1J41 - chains C and D of the 4 polymer chains in the assembly; structure by X-ray diffraction, 1.45 A resolution.

[Chain C]
Protein: Hemoglobin alpha Chain
Source organism: Homo sapiens
UniProt: P69905 (HBA_HUMAN); residue numbers follow UniProt; this construct covers 1-141
Amino-acid sequence (141 residues; row label = number of the first residue in the row):
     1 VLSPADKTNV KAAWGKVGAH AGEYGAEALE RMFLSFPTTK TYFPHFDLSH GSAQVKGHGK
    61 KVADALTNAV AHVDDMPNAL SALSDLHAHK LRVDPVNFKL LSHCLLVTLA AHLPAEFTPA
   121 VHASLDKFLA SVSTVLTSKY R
Ligand contacts: protoporphyrin IX containing ni(II) (HNI): M32, T39, Y42, F43, H45, F46, H58, K61, V62, A65, L66, L83, L86, H87, L91, V93, N97, F98, L101, L105, V132, L136

[Chain D]
Protein: Hemoglobin beta Chain
Source organism: Homo sapiens
UniProt: P68871 (HBB_HUMAN); residue numbers follow UniProt; this construct covers 1-146
Amino-acid sequence (146 residues; each row starts with the number of its first residue):
     1 VHLTPEEKSA VTALWGKVNV DEVGGEALGR LLVVYPWTQR FFESFGDLST PDAVMGNPKV
    61 KAHGKKVLGA FSDGLAHLDN LKGTFATLSE LHCDKLHVDP ENFRLLGNVL VCVLAHHFGK
   121 EFTPPVQAAY QKVVAGVANA LAHKYH
Metal / ion sites: heme Fe near H92 (its only coordinating residue here)
Ligand contacts:
  - carbon monoxide (CMO): L28, L31, F42, H63, V67, L106
  - heme (HEM): L31, T38, F41, F42, S44, F45, H63, K66, V67, A70, F71, F85, L88, L91, H92, L96, V98, N102, F103, L106, V137, L141

[Interface between chain C and chain D]
Pairs across the interface (40; chain C residue first):
  E30(C) - P124(D)
  R31(C) - F122(D)  hydrogen bond (side chain-backbone)
  R31(C) - T123(D)
  R31(C) - P124(D)
  R31(C) - Q127(D)  hydrogen bond
  L34(C) - P124(D)  hydrophobic
  L34(C) - P125(D)
  L34(C) - A128(D)
  S35(C) - Q127(D)
  S35(C) - A128(D)  hydrogen bond (side chain-backbone)
  S35(C) - Q131(D)
  F36(C) - Q131(D)
  H103(C) - N108(D)
  H103(C) - V111(D)
  H103(C) - Q127(D)
  H103(C) - Q131(D)  hydrogen bond
  C104(C) - Q127(D)
  V107(C) - V111(D)  hydrophobic
  V107(C) - A115(D)
  V107(C) - Q127(D)
  A110(C) - C112(D)
  A110(C) - A115(D)
  A110(C) - H116(D)
  A111(C) - A115(D)
  A111(C) - G119(D)
  A111(C) - K120(D)
  L113(C) - H116(D)
  P114(C) - H116(D)  hydrogen bond (backbone-side chain)
  F117(C) - R30(D)  hydrogen bond (backbone-side chain)
  F117(C) - H116(D)  hydrogen bond (backbone-side chain)
  T118(C) - R30(D)  hydrogen bond (backbone-side chain)
  P119(C) - R30(D)
  P119(C) - V33(D)
  P119(C) - M55(D)  hydrophobic
  H122(C) - R30(D)  hydrogen bond
  H122(C) - V34(D)
  H122(C) - C112(D)
  A123(C) - V34(D)
  D126(C) - V34(D)
  D126(C) - Y35(D)
Interface residues without a listed pair, chain C (20 interface residues in all): L106, A120
Interface residues without a listed pair, chain D (20 interface residues in all): P51

[Overview]
Chain C and chain D each contribute 20 residues to their interface; the contacts include 9 hydrogen bonds.
Polar contacts include R31(C)-F122(D), R31(C)-Q127(D) and S35(C)-A128(D). Bound to chain C: protoporphyrin IX
containing ni(II). Chain D binds heme and carbon monoxide.
Chain C is Hemoglobin alpha Chain and chain D is Hemoglobin beta Chain, both from Homo sapiens; the structure,
Direct observation of photolysis-induced tertiary structural changes in human haemoglobin; Crystal structure
of alpha(Ni)-beta(Fe) hemoglobin (laser ..., was determined by X-ray diffraction, deposited together with
1J3Y, 1J3Z and 1J40.
